Entry 5HGA (X-ray diffraction, 2.20 A resolution); this record covers chains A and B of the 3 polymer chains in the assembly.

Chain A:
Molecule: HLA class I histocompatibility antigen, A-24 alpha chain
From: Homo sapiens
UniProt: P05534 (1A24_HUMAN); residues 1-274 here correspond to UniProt positions 25-298 (UniProt number = residue number + 24)
Amino-acid sequence (275 residues; numbered 0 to 274; the number before each row is that of its first residue; numbering starts at 0):
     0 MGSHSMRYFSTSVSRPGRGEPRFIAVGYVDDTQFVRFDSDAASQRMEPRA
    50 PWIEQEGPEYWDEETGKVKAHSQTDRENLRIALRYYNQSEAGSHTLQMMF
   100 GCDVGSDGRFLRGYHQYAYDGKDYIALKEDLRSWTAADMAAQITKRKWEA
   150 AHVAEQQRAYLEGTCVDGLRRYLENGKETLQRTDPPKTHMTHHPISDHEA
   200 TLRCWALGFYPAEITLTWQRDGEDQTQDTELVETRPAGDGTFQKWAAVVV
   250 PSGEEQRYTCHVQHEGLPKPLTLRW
Not modelled in the structure: 0
Differences from the reference sequence: initiating methionine (0)
Disulfides: Cys-101/Cys-164, Cys-203/Cys-259

Chain B:
Molecule: Beta-2-microglobulin
From: Homo sapiens
UniProt: P61769 (B2MG_HUMAN); residues 1-99 here correspond to UniProt positions 21-119 (UniProt number = residue number + 20)
Amino-acid sequence (100 residues; numbered 0 to 99; the number before each row is that of its first residue; numbering starts at 0):
     0 MIQRTPKIQVYSRHPAENGKSNFLNCYVSGFHPSDIEVDLLKNGERIEKV
    50 EHSDLSFSKDWSFYLLYYTEFTPTEKDEYACRVNHVTLSQPKIVKWDRDM
Differences from the reference sequence: initiating methionine (0)
Disulfides: Cys-25/Cys-80

How chain A and chain B interact:
Residue-residue contacts (55; chain A residue first):
  Phe-8(A) / Ser-55(B)
  Phe-8(A) / Phe-56(B)  hydrophobic
  Ser-9(A) / Phe-56(B)
  Thr-10(A) / Phe-56(B)
  Thr-10(A) / Phe-62(B)
  Val-12(A) / Ser-33(B)
  Ile-23(A) / Leu-54(B)  hydrophobic
  Val-25(A) / Asp-53(B)
  Val-25(A) / Leu-54(B)
  Val-25(A) / Ser-55(B)
  Tyr-27(A) / Ser-55(B)
  Tyr-27(A) / Tyr-63(B)  hydrogen bond
  Gln-32(A) / Asp-53(B)  hydrogen bond
  Arg-35(A) / Asp-53(B)  salt bridge
  Arg-48(A) / Asp-53(B)  salt bridge
  Gln-96(A) / His-31(B)  hydrogen bond
  Gln-96(A) / Phe-56(B)
  Gln-96(A) / Trp-60(B)  hydrogen bond (side chain-backbone)
  Gln-96(A) / Phe-62(B)
  Met-97(A) / Phe-56(B)
  Gln-115(A) / Trp-60(B)
  Tyr-116(A) / Trp-60(B)
  Ala-117(A) / Trp-60(B)  hydrophobic
  Asp-119(A) / Met-0(B)
  Asp-119(A) / Ile-1(B)
  Asp-119(A) / His-31(B)
  Gly-120(A) / Ile-1(B)
  Gly-120(A) / Arg-3(B)
  Gly-120(A) / His-31(B)
  Gly-120(A) / Trp-60(B)
  Asp-122(A) / Trp-60(B)  hydrogen bond
  Arg-202(A) / Met-99(B)
  Trp-204(A) / Asp-98(B)
  Trp-204(A) / Met-99(B)
  Val-231(A) / Gln-8(B)
  Glu-232(A) / Lys-6(B)
  Glu-232(A) / Gln-8(B)  hydrogen bond (backbone-side chain)
  Glu-232(A) / Ser-28(B)  hydrogen bond
  Thr-233(A) / Tyr-26(B)
  Arg-234(A) / Gln-8(B)  hydrogen bond
  Arg-234(A) / Tyr-10(B)
  Arg-234(A) / Tyr-26(B)
  Arg-234(A) / Met-99(B)
  Pro-235(A) / Tyr-10(B)  hydrogen bond (backbone-side chain)
  Pro-235(A) / Asn-24(B)
  Pro-235(A) / Tyr-26(B)
  Pro-235(A) / Leu-65(B)  hydrophobic
  Ala-236(A) / Arg-12(B)  hydrogen bond (backbone-side chain)
  Ala-236(A) / Asn-24(B)  hydrogen bond (backbone-side chain)
  Gly-237(A) / Arg-12(B)
  Asp-238(A) / Arg-12(B)
  Asp-238(A) / His-13(B)
  Gln-242(A) / Tyr-10(B)
  Gln-242(A) / Ser-11(B)
  Gln-242(A) / Arg-12(B)  hydrogen bond (side chain-backbone)
Other interface residues (no listed pair), chain A (35 interface residues in all): Ser-92, His-93, Thr-94, Met-98, Lys-121, Trp-244
Other interface residues (no listed pair), chain B (26 interface residues in all): Pro-32, Asp-59

Summary:
The interface between chain A and chain B involves 35 residues on one side and 26 on the other, with 12
hydrogen bonds and 2 salt bridges. Polar pairs include Arg-35(A)/Asp-53(B), Arg-48(A)/Asp-53(B) and
Tyr-27(A)/Tyr-63(B).
Chain A is HLA class I histocompatibility antigen, A-24 alpha chain and chain B is Beta-2-microglobulin, both
from Homo sapiens; the structure, HLA*A2402 complex with HIV nef138 Y2F-8mer mutant epitope, was determined by
X-ray diffraction, deposited together with 5HGB, 5HGD and 5HGH.
